PDB entry 9JT1 | electron microscopy, 3.09 A resolution | chains D and A of the 6 polymer chains in the assembly

Chain D:
Protein: light chain of GC1102
Source organism: Homo sapiens
Sequence (214 residues; row label = number of the first residue in the row):
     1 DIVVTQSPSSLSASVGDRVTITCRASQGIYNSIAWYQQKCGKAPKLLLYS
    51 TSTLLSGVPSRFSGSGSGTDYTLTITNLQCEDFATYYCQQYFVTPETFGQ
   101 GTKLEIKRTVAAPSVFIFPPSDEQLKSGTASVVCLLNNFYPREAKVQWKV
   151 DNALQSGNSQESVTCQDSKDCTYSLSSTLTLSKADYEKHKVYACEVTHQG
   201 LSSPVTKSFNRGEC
Not modelled in the structure: 108-214
Disulfide bonds: C23-C88

Chain A:
Protein: Large envelope protein
Source organism: HBV genotype D3
UniProt: V9P415 (V9P415_HBV); residues 1-226 here correspond to UniProt positions 164-389 (UniProt number = residue number + 163)
Sequence (226 residues; numbered 1 to 226; the number before each row is that of its first residue):
     1 MENITSGFLGPLLVLQAGFFLLTRILTIPQSLDSWWTSLNFLGGTTVCLG
    51 QNSQSPTSNHSPTSCPPTCPGYRWMCLRRFIIFLFILLLCLIFLLVLLDY
   101 QGMLPVCPLIPGSSTTSTGPCRTCMTTAQGTSMYPSCCCTKPSDGNCTCI
   151 PIPSSWAFGKFLWEWASARFSWLSLLVPFVQWFVGLSPTVWLSVIWMMWY
   201 WGPSLYSILSPFLPLLPIFFCLWVYI
Not modelled in the structure: 1-87, 127-132, 169-226
Disulfide bonds: C107-C137, C121-C147, C138-C149
From the paper describing this entry:
  - mutagenesis - G145R: unchanged binding to heavy chain of GC1102

How chain D and chain A interact:
Pairs across the interface (10):
  Y49(D) - T116(A)  hydrogen bond
  T53(D) - T116(A)
  T53(D) - T126(A)
  L54(D) - T116(A)
  L54(D) - S117(A)  hydrogen bond (backbone-side chain)
  L55(D) - T115(A)
  L55(D) - S117(A)
  S56(D) - T115(A)  hydrogen bond (backbone-backbone)
  S56(D) - T116(A)
  S56(D) - S117(A)

Summary:
Chain D and chain A form an interface of 5 and 4 residues respectively, with 3 hydrogen bonds. Among the polar
pairs are Y49(D)-T116(A), L54(D)-S117(A) and S56(D)-T115(A). From the paper: G145R of chain A leaves binding
to heavy chain of GC1102 unchanged.
Chain D is light chain of GC1102 (Homo sapiens) and chain A is Large envelope protein (HBV genotype D3); the
structure, Structure of HBsAg in complex with FabHBC and FabGC1102, was determined by electron microscopy,
deposited together with 9U9B.
